7WZW - chains F and D of the 4 polymer chains in the assembly; structure by electron microscopy, 4.00 A resolution.

[Chain F]
Molecule: Serine/threonine-protein kinase MEC1
From: Saccharomyces cerevisiae S288C
Notes: EC 2.7.11.1
UniProtKB: P38111 (ATR_YEAST); residues 1-2368 here = UniProt positions 1-2368
Sequence (2368 residues; numbered 1 to 2368; the number before each row is that of its first residue):
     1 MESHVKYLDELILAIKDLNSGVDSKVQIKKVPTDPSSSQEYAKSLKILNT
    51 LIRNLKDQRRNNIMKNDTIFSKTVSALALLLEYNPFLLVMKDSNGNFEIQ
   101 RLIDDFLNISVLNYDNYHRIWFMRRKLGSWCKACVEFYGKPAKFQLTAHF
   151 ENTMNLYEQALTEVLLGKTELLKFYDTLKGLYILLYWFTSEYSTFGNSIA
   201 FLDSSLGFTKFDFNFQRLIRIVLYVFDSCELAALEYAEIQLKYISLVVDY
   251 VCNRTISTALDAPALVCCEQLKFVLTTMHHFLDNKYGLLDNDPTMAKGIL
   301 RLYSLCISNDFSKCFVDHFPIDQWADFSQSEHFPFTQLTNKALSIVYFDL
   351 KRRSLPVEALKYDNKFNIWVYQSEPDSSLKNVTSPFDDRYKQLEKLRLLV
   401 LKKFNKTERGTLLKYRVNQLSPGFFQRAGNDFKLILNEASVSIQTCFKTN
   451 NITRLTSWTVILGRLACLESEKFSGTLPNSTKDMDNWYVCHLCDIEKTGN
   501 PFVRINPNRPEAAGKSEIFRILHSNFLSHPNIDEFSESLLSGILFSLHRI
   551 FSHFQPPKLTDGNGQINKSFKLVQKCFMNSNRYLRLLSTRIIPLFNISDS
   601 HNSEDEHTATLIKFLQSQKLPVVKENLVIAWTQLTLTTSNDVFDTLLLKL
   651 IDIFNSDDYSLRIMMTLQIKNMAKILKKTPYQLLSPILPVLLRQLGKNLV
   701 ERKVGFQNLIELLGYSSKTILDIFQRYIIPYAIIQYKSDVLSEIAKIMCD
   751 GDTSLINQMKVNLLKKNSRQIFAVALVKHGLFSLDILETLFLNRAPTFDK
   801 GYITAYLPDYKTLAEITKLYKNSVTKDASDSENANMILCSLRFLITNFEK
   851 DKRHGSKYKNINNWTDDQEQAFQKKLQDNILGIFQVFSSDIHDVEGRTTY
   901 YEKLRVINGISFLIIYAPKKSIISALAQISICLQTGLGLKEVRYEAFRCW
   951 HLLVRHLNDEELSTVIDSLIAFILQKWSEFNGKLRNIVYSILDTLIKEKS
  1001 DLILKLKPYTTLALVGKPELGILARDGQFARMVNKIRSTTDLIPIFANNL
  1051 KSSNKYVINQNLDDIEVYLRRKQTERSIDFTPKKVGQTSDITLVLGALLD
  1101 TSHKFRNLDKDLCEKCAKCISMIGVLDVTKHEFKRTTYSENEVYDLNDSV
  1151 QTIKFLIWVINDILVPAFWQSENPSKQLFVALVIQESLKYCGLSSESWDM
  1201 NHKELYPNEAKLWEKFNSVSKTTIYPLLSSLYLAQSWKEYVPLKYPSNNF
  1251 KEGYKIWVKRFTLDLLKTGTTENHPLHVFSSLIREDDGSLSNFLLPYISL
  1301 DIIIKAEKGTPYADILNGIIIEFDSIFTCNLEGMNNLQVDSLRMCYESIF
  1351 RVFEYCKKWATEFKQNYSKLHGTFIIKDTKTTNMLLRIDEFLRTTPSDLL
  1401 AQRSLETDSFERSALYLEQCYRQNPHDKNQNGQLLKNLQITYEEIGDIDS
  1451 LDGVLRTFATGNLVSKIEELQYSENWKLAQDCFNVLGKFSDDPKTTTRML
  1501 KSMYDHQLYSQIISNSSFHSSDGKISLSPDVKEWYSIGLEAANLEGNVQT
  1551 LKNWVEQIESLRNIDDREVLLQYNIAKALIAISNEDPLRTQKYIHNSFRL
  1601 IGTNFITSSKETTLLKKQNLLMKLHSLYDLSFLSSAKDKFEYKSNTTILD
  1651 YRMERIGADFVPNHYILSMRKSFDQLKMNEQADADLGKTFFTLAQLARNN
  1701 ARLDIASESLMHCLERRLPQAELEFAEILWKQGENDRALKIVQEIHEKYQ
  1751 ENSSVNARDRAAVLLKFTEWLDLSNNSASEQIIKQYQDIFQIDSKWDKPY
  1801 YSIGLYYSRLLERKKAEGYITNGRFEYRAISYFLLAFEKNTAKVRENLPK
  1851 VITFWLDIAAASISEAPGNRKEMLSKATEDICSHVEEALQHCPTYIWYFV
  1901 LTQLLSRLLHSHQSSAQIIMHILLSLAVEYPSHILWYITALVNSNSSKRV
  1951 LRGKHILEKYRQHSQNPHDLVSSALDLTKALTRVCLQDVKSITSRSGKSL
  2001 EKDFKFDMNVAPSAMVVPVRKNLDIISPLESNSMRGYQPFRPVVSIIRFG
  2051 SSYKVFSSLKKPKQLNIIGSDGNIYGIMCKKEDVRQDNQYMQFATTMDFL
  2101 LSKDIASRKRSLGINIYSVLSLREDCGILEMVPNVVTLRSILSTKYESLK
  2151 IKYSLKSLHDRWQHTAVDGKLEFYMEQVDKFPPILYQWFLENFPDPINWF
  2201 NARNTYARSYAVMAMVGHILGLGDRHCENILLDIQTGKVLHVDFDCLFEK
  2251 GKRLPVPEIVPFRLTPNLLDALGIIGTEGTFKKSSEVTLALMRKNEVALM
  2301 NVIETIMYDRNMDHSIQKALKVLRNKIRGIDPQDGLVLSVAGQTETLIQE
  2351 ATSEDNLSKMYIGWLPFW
Disordered / not traced: 1, 33-43, 475-479, 852-855, 1082-1089, 1136-1139, 1284-1287, 1449-1461, 1698-1700, 1817-1820, 1867-1869, 1991-2003, 2017-2020, 2031-2035, 2043-2046, 2260-2263, 2310-2315, 2338-2343, 2360-2368
UniProt features mapped onto this chain:
  - region: Val2055 to Lys2061 (G-loop), Gly2221 to Asn2229 (Catalytic loop), His2241 to Thr2265 (Activation loop)
  - mutagenesis: Val225 (V225G: In MEC1-101; impairs both the G1/S and intra-S damage checkpoints but not the G2/M damage checkpoint; when associated with P-552 and S-781), Ser552 (S552P: In MEC1-101; impairs both the G1/S and intra-S damage checkpoints but not the G2/M damage checkpoint; when associated with S-225 and S-781), Leu781 (L781S: In MEC1-101; impairs both the G1/S and intra-S damage checkpoints but not the G2/M damage checkpoint; when associated with S-225 and P-552), Phe1179 (F1179S: In MEC1-100; impairs both the G1/S and intra-S damage checkpoints but not the G2/M damage checkpoint; when associated with S-1700), Asn1700 (N1700S: In MEC1-100; impairs both the G1/S and intra-S damage checkpoints but not the G2/M damage checkpoint; when associated with S-1179), Asp2224 (D2224A: Impairs kinase activity; when associated with K-2229), Asn2229 (N2229K: Impairs kinase activity; when associated with A-2224), Asp2243 (D2243E: Impairs kinase activity), Met2360 to Ile2362 (In MEC1-85; disrupts interaction with RFA1 and severely impairs kinase activity), Phe2367 to Trp2368 (In MEC1-87; decreases the level of MEC1 and impairs viability)

[Chain D]
Molecule: DNA damage checkpoint protein LCD1
From: Saccharomyces cerevisiae S288C
UniProtKB: Q04377 (LCD1_YEAST); residues 1-747 here = UniProt positions 1-747
Sequence (747 residues; each row starts with the number of its first residue):
     1 MRRETVGEFSSDDDDDILLELGTRPPRFTQIPPSSAALQTQIPTTLEVTT
    51 TTLNNKQSKNDNQLVNQLNKAQGEASMLRDKINFLNIEREKEKNIQAVKV
   101 NELQVKHLQELAKLKQELQKLEDEKKFLQMEARGKSKREVITNVKPPSTT
   151 LSTNTNTITPDSSSVAIEAKPQSPQSKKRKISDNLLKKNMVPLNPNRIIP
   201 DETSLFLESILLHQIIGADLSTIEILNRLKLDYITEFKFKNFVIAKGAPI
   251 GKSIVSLLLRCKKTLTLDRFIDTLLEDIAVLIKEISVHPNESKLAVPFLV
   301 ALMYQIVQFRPSATHNLALKDCFLFICDLIRIYHHVLKVPIHESNMNLHV
   351 EPQIFQYELIDYLIISYSFDLLEGILRVLQSHPKQTYMEFFDENILKSFE
   401 FVYKLALTISYKPMVNVIFSAVEVVNIITSIILNMDNSSDLKSLISGSWW
   451 RDCITRLYALLEKEIKSGDVYNENVDTTTLHMSKYHDFFGLIRNIGDNEL
   501 GGLISKLIYTDRLQSVPRVISKEDIGMDSDKFTAPIIGYKMEKWLLKLKD
   551 EVLNIFENLLMIYGDDATIVNGEMLIHSSKFLSREQALMIERYVGQDSPN
   601 LDLRCHLIEHTLTIIYRLWKDHFKQLREEQIKQVESQLIMSLWRFLVCQT
   651 ETVTANEREMRDHRHLVDSLHDLTIKDQASYYEDAFEDLPEYIEEELKMQ
   701 LNKRTGRIMQVKYDEKFQEMARTILESKSFDLTTLEEADSLYISMGL
Disordered / not traced: 1-188, 527-531
UniProt features mapped onto this chain:
  - modified residue (Phosphoserine): Ser10, Ser11, Ser76
  - mutagenesis: Lys177 (K177A: Impairs dsDNA and ssDNA binding of the MEC1-LCD1 complex), Arg179 (R179A: Impairs dsDNA and ssDNA binding of the MEC1-LCD1 complex)

[How chain F and chain D interact]
Residue-residue contacts (60; chain F residue first):
  Val26(F) with Glu719(D)
  Asp67(F) with Tyr692(D)
  Thr68(F) with Tyr692(D)
  Tyr117(F) with Ala685(D), hydrophobic
  Glu136(F) with Arg617(D)
  Phe137(F) with Arg617(D)
  Tyr138(F) with Arg617(D)
  Gly167(F) with Val191(D)
  Thr169(F) with Asn189(D)
  Glu170(F) with Asn189(D)
  Leu171(F) with Asn189(D)
  Gly207(F) with Ile492(D)
  Asn214(F) with Ser381(D)
  Glu230(F) with Pro192(D)
  Ala259(F) with Leu673(D)
  Val266(F) with Arg493(D); Asn494(D), hydrogen bond (backbone-backbone)
  Cys267(F) with Ile492(D)
  Gln392(F) with Ser680(D); Glu687(D)
  Lys395(F) with Ser680(D)
  Ile452(F) with Arg658(D)
  Thr456(F) with Asp662(D)
  Cys493(F) with Gln596(D)
  Asp494(F) with Gln596(D); Ser598(D)
  Glu496(F) with Ser467(D), hydrogen bond (backbone-backbone)
  Lys497(F) with Ile465(D)
  Thr498(F) with Glu464(D); Ile465(D), hydrogen bond (backbone-backbone)
  Ser538(F) with Glu659(D); Met660(D)
  Leu539(F) with Glu659(D)
  Asn581(F) with Val647(D)
  Arg582(F) with Val647(D), hydrogen bond (backbone-backbone)
  Pro621(F) with Ile743(D); Ser744(D), hydrogen bond (backbone-backbone)
  Val622(F) with Ile743(D); Ser744(D)
  Tyr659(F) with Glu737(D)
  Ser660(F) with Ser740(D); Leu741(D)
  Ile663(F) with Met640(D)
  Thr666(F) with Ser636(D)
  Leu667(F) with Met640(D), hydrophobic
  Asn671(F) with Ala587(D)
  Glu711(F) with Lys632(D); Gln633(D)
  Asn1107(F) with Asn345(D); Met346(D), hydrogen bond (backbone-backbone)
  Leu1108(F) with Asn345(D)
  Gly1523(F) with Ser515(D)
  Ser1526(F) with Asn290(D)
  Leu1527(F) with Asn290(D); Glu291(D)
  Glu1556(F) with Val516(D); Pro517(D); Arg518(D); Val519(D)
  Glu1559(F) with Gln356(D)
Also at the interface, not in a pair above, chain F (67 interface residues in all): Ser71, Lys140, Val164, Leu166, Asp203, Leu206, Asp227, Leu260, Leu265, Glu269, Leu396, Val460, Ile495, Glu537, Ser580, Tyr583, Met664, Asp1109, Leu1561, Arg1589, Leu1600
Also at the interface, not in a pair above, chain D (69 interface residues in all): Met190, Arg197, Ile198, Ser292, Val350, Tyr357, Lys466, Leu491, Glu523, Asn554, Met561, Ser583, Gly595, Thr613, Cys648, Glu651, Val653, His665, Leu666, Leu670, Thr674, Ala679, Gln710, Thr734, Met745

[Summary]
67 residues of chain F and 69 residues of chain D are in contact, with 6 hydrogen bonds. Backbone hydrogen
bonds pair Val266(F)-Asn494(D), Glu496(F)-Ser467(D) and Thr498(F)-Ile465(D). UniProt lists 13 mutagenesis
sites on chain F; 2 mutagenesis sites on chain D.
Here chain F is Serine/threonine-protein kinase MEC1 and chain D is DNA damage checkpoint protein LCD1, both
from Saccharomyces cerevisiae S288C. Entry 7WZW (Cryo-EM structure of MEC1-DDC2-MMS) was determined by
electron microscopy (same publication as 7WZR).
